PDB entry 3E12 | X-ray diffraction, 1.70 A resolution | chains A and B

Chain A (and B):
Name: 2-dehydro-3-deoxyphosphooctonate aldolase
Organism: Aquifex aeolicus
Notes: EC 2.5.1.55; fragment: kdo8ps; chain B of this document is another copy of the same molecule, construct and numbering; everything in this record applies to it too
UniProtKB: O66496 (KDSA_AQUAE); residue numbers follow UniProt; this construct covers 1-267
Amino-acid sequence (267 residues; numbered 1 to 267; the number before each row is that of its first residue):
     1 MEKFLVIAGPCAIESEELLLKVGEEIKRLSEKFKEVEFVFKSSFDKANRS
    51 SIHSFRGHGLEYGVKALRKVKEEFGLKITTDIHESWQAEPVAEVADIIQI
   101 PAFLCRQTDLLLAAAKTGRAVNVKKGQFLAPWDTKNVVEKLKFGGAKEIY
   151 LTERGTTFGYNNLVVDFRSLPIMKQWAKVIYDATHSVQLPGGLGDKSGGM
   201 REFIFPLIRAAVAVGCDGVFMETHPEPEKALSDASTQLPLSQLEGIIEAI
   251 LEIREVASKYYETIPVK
Unresolved in the structure: 1, 193-197, 265-267 (chain B: 1-2, 192-197, 265-267)

Chain A / chain B interface:
Pairs across the interface - 62 pairs, chain A then chain B:
  Ala-47(A) / Arg-106(B)
  Ala-47(A) / Gln-107(B)
  Ala-47(A) / Thr-108(B)  hydrogen bond (backbone-backbone)
  Asn-48(A) / Arg-106(B)  hydrogen bond (backbone-side chain)
  Asn-48(A) / Gln-107(B)
  Arg-49(A) / Lys-140(B)  hydrogen bond (backbone-side chain)
  Ser-50(A) / Arg-106(B)  hydrogen bond
  Ser-50(A) / Asn-136(B)
  Ser-50(A) / Lys-140(B)
  Ile-52(A) / Thr-108(B)
  Ile-52(A) / Lys-140(B)
  Ile-52(A) / Phe-143(B)  hydrophobic
  His-53(A) / Glu-139(B)  salt bridge
  Arg-56(A) / Thr-108(B)
  Arg-56(A) / Asp-109(B)  salt bridge
  Glu-84(A) / Glu-84(B)
  Glu-84(A) / Ser-85(B)  hydrogen bond (side chain-backbone)
  Ser-85(A) / Glu-84(B)  hydrogen bond (backbone-side chain)
  Phe-103(A) / Phe-103(B)
  Phe-103(A) / Arg-106(B)
  Phe-103(A) / Gln-107(B)
  Phe-103(A) / Phe-128(B)  hydrophobic
  Leu-104(A) / Leu-104(B)  hydrophobic
  Leu-104(A) / Gln-107(B)
  Arg-106(A) / Ala-47(B)
  Arg-106(A) / Asn-48(B)  hydrogen bond (side chain-backbone)
  Arg-106(A) / Ser-50(B)  hydrogen bond
  Arg-106(A) / Phe-103(B)
  Gln-107(A) / Ala-47(B)
  Gln-107(A) / Asn-48(B)
  Gln-107(A) / Phe-103(B)
  Gln-107(A) / Leu-104(B)
  Thr-108(A) / Ala-47(B)  hydrogen bond (backbone-backbone)
  Thr-108(A) / Ile-52(B)
  Thr-108(A) / Arg-56(B)
  Asp-109(A) / Arg-56(B)  salt bridge
  Phe-128(A) / Phe-103(B)  hydrophobic
  Phe-128(A) / Phe-128(B)  hydrophobic
  Phe-128(A) / Thr-157(B)
  Ala-130(A) / Tyr-160(B)  hydrophobic
  Ala-130(A) / Asn-161(B)
  Pro-131(A) / Tyr-160(B)
  Trp-132(A) / Tyr-160(B)  hydrophobic
  Trp-132(A) / Asn-161(B)
  Asp-133(A) / Asn-161(B)
  Asp-133(A) / Gly-191(B)
  Asn-136(A) / Ser-50(B)
  Glu-139(A) / His-53(B)
  Lys-140(A) / Arg-49(B)  hydrogen bond (side chain-backbone)
  Lys-140(A) / Ser-50(B)
  Lys-140(A) / Ile-52(B)
  Phe-143(A) / Ile-52(B)  hydrophobic
  Thr-157(A) / Phe-128(B)
  Tyr-160(A) / Ala-130(B)  hydrophobic
  Tyr-160(A) / Pro-131(B)
  Tyr-160(A) / Trp-132(B)  hydrophobic
  Tyr-160(A) / Asp-166(B)  hydrogen bond
  Asn-161(A) / Ala-130(B)
  Asn-161(A) / Trp-132(B)
  Asn-161(A) / Asp-133(B)
  Asp-166(A) / Tyr-160(B)  hydrogen bond
  Gly-191(A) / Asp-133(B)
Other interface residues (no listed pair), chain A (36 interface residues in all): Asp-45, Ser-51, Leu-112, Gln-127, Leu-129, Thr-156, Arg-168
Other interface residues (no listed pair), chain B (35 interface residues in all): Ser-51, Leu-112, Gln-127, Leu-129, Thr-156, Arg-168

In short:
36 residues of chain A and 35 residues of chain B are in contact, with 12 hydrogen bonds and 3 salt bridges.
Among the polar pairs are His-53(A)/Glu-139(B), Arg-56(A)/Asp-109(B) and Asn-48(A)/Arg-106(B).
Chain A and chain B are both 2-dehydro-3-deoxyphosphooctonate aldolase (Aquifex aeolicus); the structure, Cu2+
substituted Aquifex aeolicus KDO8PS in complex with KDO8P, was determined by X-ray diffraction, deposited
together with 1FWS, 1FWW, 3E0I, 2A2I and 2A21.
